PDB entry 6PGP | X-ray diffraction, 1.50 A resolution | chain A

[Chain A]
Name: GTPase KRas
Organism: Homo sapiens
UniProt: P01116 (RASK_HUMAN), isoform P01116-2; residue numbers follow UniProt; this construct covers 1-169
Sequence (183 residues; numbered -13 to 169; the number before each row is that of its first residue; numbers below 1 keep their minus sign (Met-13 is residue -13)):
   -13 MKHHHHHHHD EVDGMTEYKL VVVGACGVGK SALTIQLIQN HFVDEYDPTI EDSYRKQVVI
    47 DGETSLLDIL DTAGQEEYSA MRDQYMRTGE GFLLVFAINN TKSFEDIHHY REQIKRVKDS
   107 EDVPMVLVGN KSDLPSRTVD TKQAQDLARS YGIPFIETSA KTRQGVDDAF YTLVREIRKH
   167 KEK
Not modelled in the structure: -13 to 0
Differences from the reference sequence: expression tag (-13 to 0); variant Cys12 (Gly in P01116); engineered mutation Ser51 (Cys in P01116), Leu80 (Cys in P01116), Ser118 (Cys in P01116)
UniProt features mapped onto this chain:
  - motif: Tyr32 to Tyr40 (Effector region)
  - binding site (GTP): Gly10, Ala11, Gly13 to Ala18, Val29 to Thr35, Ala59, Gly60, Asn116, Lys117, Asp119
  - modified residue: Met1 (N-acetylmethionine), Thr2 (N-acetylthreonine), Lys104 (N6-acetyllysine)
  - glycosylation: Thr35 (Microbial infection: O-linked (Glc) threonine)
  - natural variant: Lys5 (K5E: In NS3; K5N: In GASC), Gly10 (G10GG: In AML), Cys12 (G12C: In lung carcinoma; this construct carries the variant), Gly13 (G13D: In GASC, JMML and OES; G13R: In pylocytic astrocytoma), Val14 (V14I: In NS3), Leu19 (L19F: In OES), Gln22 (Q22E: In CFC2; Q22R: In NS3), Pro34 (P34L: In NS3; P34Q: In NS3; P34R: In CFC2), Ile36 (I36M: In NS3), Thr58 (T58I: In NS3), Ala59 (A59T: In GASC), Gly60 (G60R: In CFC2; G60S: In NS3), 8 further natural variant entries in UniProt
  - mutagenesis: Asp38 (D38A: Decreased interaction with MAPKAP1/SIN1), Tyr40 (Y40A: Decreased interaction with MAPKAP1/SIN1), Gln61 (Q61L: Promotes GTP binding)
Covalently attached groups: compound OHY linked to Cys12
Ion coordination: Ca2+ site 1: Ser17 (together with GDP); Ca2+ site 2: Glu63, Gly138
Ligand contacts:
  - GDP (guanosine-5'-diphosphate): Ala11, Gly13, Val14, Gly15, Lys16, Ser17, Ala18, Phe28, Val29, Asp30, Tyr32, Asn116, Lys117, Asp119, Leu120, Ser145, Ala146, Lys147
  - OHY (6-chloro-7-(2-fluoro-6-hydroxyphenyl)-4-(4-propanoylpiperazin-1-yl)-1-[2-(propan-2-yl)phenyl]quinazolin-2(1H)-one): Val9, Gly10, Ala11, Lys16, Pro34, Thr58, Ala59, Gly60, Gln61, Glu62, Glu63, Arg68, Asp69, Met72, His95, Tyr96, Gln99, Ile100, Arg102, Val103
What the authors report for this chain:
  - binding site for OHY: Val9, Cys12, His95, Tyr96, Gln99, Ile100

[Summary]
Chain A binds GDP. Covalently linked compound OHY: at Cys12. The Ca2+ site 2 is built by Glu63 and Gly138.
From UniProt: 20 GTP-binding residues and 3 mutagenesis sites. The paper reports a binding site for OHY at
Val9, Cys12 and His95 among others.
Chain A is GTPase KRas (Homo sapiens); the structure, Crystal structure of human KRAS G12C covalently bound to
a quinazolinone inhibitor, was determined by X-ray diffraction (same publication as 6PGO).
